Entry 2YVC (X-ray diffraction, 3.20 A resolution); this record covers chains A and D.

# Chain A
Protein: Radixin
From: Mus musculus
Notes: fragment: FERM domain
UniProtKB: P26043 (RADI_MOUSE); residue numbers follow UniProt; this construct covers 1-310
Amino-acid sequence (312 residues; row label = number of the first residue in the row; numbers below 1 keep their minus sign (Gly-1 is residue -1)):
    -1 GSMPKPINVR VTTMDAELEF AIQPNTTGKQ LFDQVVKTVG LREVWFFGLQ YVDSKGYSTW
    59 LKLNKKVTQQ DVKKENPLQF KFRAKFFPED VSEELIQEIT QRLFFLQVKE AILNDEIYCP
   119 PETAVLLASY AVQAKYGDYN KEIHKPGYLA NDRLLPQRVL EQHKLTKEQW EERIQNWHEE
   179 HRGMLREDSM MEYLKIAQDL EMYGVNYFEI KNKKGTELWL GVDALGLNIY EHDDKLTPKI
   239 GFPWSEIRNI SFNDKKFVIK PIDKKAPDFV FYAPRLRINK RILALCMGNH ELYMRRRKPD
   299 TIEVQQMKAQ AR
Not modelled in the structure: -1 to 2, 298-310
Construct notes: expression tag (-1 to 0)

# Chain D
Protein: Neprilysin
Notes: fragment: cytoplasmic tail
UniProtKB: Q61391 (NEP_MOUSE); residues 1-22 here correspond to UniProt positions 2-23 (UniProt number = residue number + 1)
Amino-acid sequence (22 residues; each row starts with the number of its first residue):
     1 GRSESQMDIT DINAPKPKKK QR
Not modelled in the structure: 1-6, 14-22
Swiss-Prot annotation at these positions:
  - motif: Pro15 to Arg22 (Stop-transfer sequence)
  - modified residue (Phosphoserine): Ser3, Ser5
  - lipidation: Gly1 (N-myristoyl glycine)

# Chain A / chain D interface
Residue-residue contacts (17):
  Trp242(A) - Asn13(D)
  Ser243(A) - Asn13(D)
  Ile245(A) - Ile12(D)
  Ile245(A) - Asn13(D)  hydrogen bond (backbone-backbone)
  Arg246(A) - Asp11(D)
  Arg246(A) - Ile12(D)  hydrogen bond (backbone-backbone)
  Asn247(A) - Ile9(D)
  Asn247(A) - Thr10(D)
  Ile248(A) - Ile9(D)
  Ile248(A) - Thr10(D)  hydrogen bond (backbone-backbone)
  Ser249(A) - Asp8(D)
  Ser249(A) - Ile9(D)
  Phe250(A) - Met7(D)
  Phe250(A) - Asp8(D)  hydrogen bond (backbone-backbone)
  Asn251(A) - Met7(D)
  Ile260(A) - Asn13(D)
  His288(A) - Ile12(D)
Other interface residues (no listed pair), chain A (14 interface residues in all): Asp252, Leu274, Leu281

# Summary
Chain A and chain D form an interface of 14 and 7 residues respectively; the contacts include 4 hydrogen
bonds. The backbones hydrogen-bond at Ile245(A)-Asn13(D), Arg246(A)-Ile12(D) and Ile248(A)-Thr10(D).
Chain A is Radixin (Mus musculus) and chain D is Neprilysin; the structure, Crystal structure of the Radixin
FERM domain complexed with the NEP cytoplasmic tail, was determined by X-ray diffraction.
